PDB entry 3SJK | X-ray diffraction, 2.10 A resolution | chains A and B

== Chain A ==
Protein: 3C protease
Source organism: Human enterovirus 71
Notes: EC 3.4.22.28
UniProt: E0WWC7 (E0WWC7_9ENTO); residues 1-183 here correspond to UniProt positions 1549-1731 (UniProt number = residue number + 1548)
Sequence (190 residues; each row starts with the number of its first residue; numbering starts at 0):
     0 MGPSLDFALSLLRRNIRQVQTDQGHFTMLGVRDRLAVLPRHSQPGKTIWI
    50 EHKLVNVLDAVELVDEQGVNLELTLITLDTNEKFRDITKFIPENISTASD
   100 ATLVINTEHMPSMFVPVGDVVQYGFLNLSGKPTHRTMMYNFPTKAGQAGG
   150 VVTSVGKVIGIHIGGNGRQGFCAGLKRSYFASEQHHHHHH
Unresolved in the structure: 0-3, 183-189
Sequence notes: initiating methionine (0); engineered mutation Ala147 (Cys1695 in E0WWC7); expression tag (184-189)

== Chain B ==
Protein: KPVLRTATVQGPSLDF peptide
Sequence (7 residues; each row starts with the number of its first residue):
     1 KPVLRTA

== How chain A and chain B interact ==
Pairs across the interface (20):
  Ala59(A) with Val3(B)
  Val60(A) with Val3(B); Leu4(B); Arg5(B)
  Glu61(A) with Pro2(B); Val3(B), hydrogen bond (backbone-backbone); Leu4(B); Arg5(B), hydrogen bond (backbone-backbone)
  Leu62(A) with Arg5(B); Ala7(B), hydrophobic
  Val63(A) with Leu4(B), hydrophobic; Arg5(B), hydrogen bond (backbone-backbone); Thr6(B); Ala7(B), hydrogen bond (backbone-backbone)
  Asp64(A) with Thr6(B); Ala7(B)
  Glu65(A) with Thr6(B); Ala7(B)
  Arg134(A) with Ala7(B), hydrogen bond (side chain-backbone)
  Tyr178(A) with Ala7(B)
Other interface residues (no listed pair), chain A (12 interface residues in all): Leu70, Leu74, Glu182

== In short ==
12 residues of chain A face 6 of chain B across their interface; the contacts include 5 hydrogen bonds. Among
the polar pairs are Arg134(A)-Ala7(B), Glu61(A)-Val3(B) and Glu61(A)-Arg5(B).
Chain A is 3C protease (Human enterovirus 71) and chain B is KPVLRTATVQGPSLDF peptide; the structure, Crystal
structure of the C147A mutant 3C from enterovirus 71, was determined by X-ray diffraction together with 3SJ8,
3SJ9, 3SJI and 3SJO from the same study.
